7RDR - chains A and C of the 3 polymer chains in the assembly; structure by electron microscopy, 6.50 A resolution (low resolution: residue-level contacts below are approximate; hydrogen-bond / salt-bridge calls are withheld).

== Chain A (and C) ==
Protein: Circular tendon repeat protein
Notes: chain C of this document is another copy of the same molecule, construct and numbering; everything in this record applies to it too
Amino-acid sequence (456 residues; numbered 1 to 456; the number before each row is that of its first residue):
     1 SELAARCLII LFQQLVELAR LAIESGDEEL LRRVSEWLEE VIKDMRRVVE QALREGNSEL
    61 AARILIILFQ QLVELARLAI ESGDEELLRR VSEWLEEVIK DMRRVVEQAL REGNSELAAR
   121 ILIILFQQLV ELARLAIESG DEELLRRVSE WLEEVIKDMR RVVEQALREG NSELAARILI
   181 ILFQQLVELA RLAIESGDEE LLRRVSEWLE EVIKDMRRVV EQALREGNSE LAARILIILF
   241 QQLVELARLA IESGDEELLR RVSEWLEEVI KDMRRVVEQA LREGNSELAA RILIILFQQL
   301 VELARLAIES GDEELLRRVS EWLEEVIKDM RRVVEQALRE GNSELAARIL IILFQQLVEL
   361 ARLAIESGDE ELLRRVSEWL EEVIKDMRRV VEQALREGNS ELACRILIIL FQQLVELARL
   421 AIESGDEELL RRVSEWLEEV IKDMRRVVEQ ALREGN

== Chain A / chain C interface ==
Disulfides between the chains: Cys7(A)-Cys404(C)
Pairs across the interface - 36 pairs, chain A then chain C:
  Ser1(A) with Gly455(C); Asn456(C)
  Glu2(A) with Asn456(C)
  Leu3(A) with Ser400(C); Glu401(C); Asn456(C)
  Ala4(A) with Val448(C); Ala451(C); Leu452(C); Asn456(C)
  Cys7(A) with Cys404(C), disulfide; Val448(C)
  Leu8(A) with Val448(C)
  Ile10(A) with Ile408(C)
  Leu11(A) with Phe411(C); Met444(C)
  Gln14(A) with Ile408(C); Phe411(C); Gln412(C)
  Leu15(A) with Phe411(C)
  Leu18(A) with Val415(C); Leu437(C)
  Leu21(A) with Arg419(C); Ile422(C)
  Ser25(A) with Ile422(C)
  Asp27(A) with Leu430(C)
  Leu30(A) with Ile422(C)
  Arg33(A) with Ser434(C)
  Trp37(A) with Ser434(C); Glu438(C); Ile441(C)
  Glu40(A) with Arg445(C)
  Asp44(A) with Arg445(C)
  Val48(A) with Leu452(C)
  Gln51(A) with Leu452(C)
  Glu55(A) with Gly455(C)
Interface residues without a listed pair, chain C (22 interface residues in all): Ala418

== Summary ==
The chain A/chain C interface involves 22 residues from each chain, with 1 disulfide bond.
Chain A and chain C are both Circular tendon repeat protein; the structure, Circular tandem repeat protein
with novel repeat topology and enhanced subunit contact surfaces, was determined by electron microscopy
together with 6XR1 and 6XR2 from the same study.
